5BN0 - chains D and E of the 6 polymer chains in the assembly; structure by X-ray diffraction, 2.80 A resolution.

Chain D:
Protein: Envelope glycoprotein gp160
Reference sequence: B2CPZ5 (B2CPZ5_9HIV1); numbering as in UniProt (aligned over 627-661)
Amino-acid sequence (37 residues; numbered 625 to 661; the number before each row is that of its first residue):
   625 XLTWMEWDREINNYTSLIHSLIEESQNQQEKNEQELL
Unresolved in the structure: 660-661
Construct notes: expression tag (625-626)
Modified positions: ACE (acetyl group) at position 625

Chain E:
Protein: Envelope glycoprotein
Reference sequence: Q1HMR5 (Q1HMR5_9HIV1); residues 546-581 here correspond to UniProt positions 35-70 (UniProt number = residue number - 511)
Amino-acid sequence (36 residues; each row starts with the number of its first residue):
   546 SGIVQQQNNLLRAIEAQQHLLQLTVWGIKQLQARIL

Chain D / chain E interface:
Contacting residue pairs (30; chain D residue first):
  L626(D) with L568(E), hydrophobic; W571(E)
  T627(D) with W571(E)
  W628(D) with W571(E), hydrophobic; G572(E); Q575(E); R579(E)
  W631(D) with L568(E), hydrogen bond (side chain-backbone); W571(E)
  E634(D) with H564(E), salt bridge
  I635(D) with L568(E), hydrophobic
  Y638(D) with H564(E), hydrogen bond; L568(E), hydrophobic
  T639(D) with L565(E)
  L641(D) with A561(E), hydrophobic
  I642(D) with A561(E), hydrophobic; Q562(E); L565(E), hydrophobic
  L645(D) with N554(E); R557(E); A558(E)
  S649(D) with Q551(E), hydrogen bond (backbone-side chain); N554(E); L555(E)
  Q652(D) with G547(E); Q551(E)
  Q653(D) with Q551(E), hydrogen bond
  N656(D) with G547(E), hydrogen bond (side chain-backbone); I548(E); Q551(E)
Also at the interface, not in a pair above, chain D (16 interface residues in all): E648
Also at the interface, not in a pair above, chain E (18 interface residues in all): T569, L576

In short:
16 residues of chain D and 18 residues of chain E are in contact; the contacts include 5 hydrogen bonds and 1
salt bridge. Polar pairs include E634(D)-H564(E), W631(D)-L568(E) and Y638(D)-H564(E).
Chain D is Envelope glycoprotein gp160 and chain E is Envelope glycoprotein; the structure, A new HIV fusion
peptide inhibitor, was determined by X-ray diffraction.
